Entry 9PAG (electron microscopy, 3.62 A resolution); this record covers chains G and H of the 12 polymer chains in the assembly.

== Chain G (and H) ==
Molecule: Syntaxin-1A
From: Rattus norvegicus
Notes: chain H of this document is another copy of the same molecule, construct and numbering; everything in this record applies to it too
Reference sequence: P32851 (STX1A_RAT); numbering as in UniProt (aligned over 1-267)
Sequence (267 residues; numbered 1 to 267; the number before each row is that of its first residue):
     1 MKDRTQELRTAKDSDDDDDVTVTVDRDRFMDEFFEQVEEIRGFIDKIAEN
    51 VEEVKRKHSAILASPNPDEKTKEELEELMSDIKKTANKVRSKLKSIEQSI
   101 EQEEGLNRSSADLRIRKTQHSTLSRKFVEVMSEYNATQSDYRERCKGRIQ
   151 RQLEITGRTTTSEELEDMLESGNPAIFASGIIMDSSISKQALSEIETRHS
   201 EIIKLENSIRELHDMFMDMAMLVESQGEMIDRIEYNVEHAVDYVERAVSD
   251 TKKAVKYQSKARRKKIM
Disordered / not traced: 1-196, 260-267 (chain H: 1-172, 260-267)
UniProt features mapped onto this chain:
  - site: K253, A254 (Microbial infection: Cleavage)
  - modified residue (Phosphoserine): S14, S64, S95, S188
  - cross-link (Glycyl lysine isopeptide (Lys-Gly)): K252 (interchain with G-Cter in SUMO), K253 (interchain with G-Cter in SUMO), K256 (interchain with G-Cter in SUMO)

== Interface between chain G and chain H ==
Residue-residue contacts - 22 pairs, chain G then chain H:
  I202(G) - E201(H)
  I209(G) - S208(H)
  I209(G) - I209(H)  hydrophobic
  L212(G) - L212(H)  hydrophobic
  H213(G) - S208(H)
  H213(G) - E211(H)
  F216(G) - M215(H)
  F216(G) - M219(H)  hydrophobic
  M217(G) - M215(H)  hydrophobic
  A220(G) - M219(H)
  V223(G) - Q226(H)  hydrogen bond (backbone-side chain)
  E224(G) - L222(H)
  Q226(G) - Q226(H)
  G227(G) - Q226(H)
  D231(G) - M229(H)
  E234(G) - M229(H)
  E234(G) - R232(H)  salt bridge
  V237(G) - I233(H)  hydrophobic
  E238(G) - N236(H)
  E245(G) - Y243(H)  hydrogen bond
  V248(G) - Y243(H)
  K252(G) - Y243(H)  hydrogen bond
Interface residues without a listed pair, chain G (23 interface residues in all): L205, E206, M219, I230, V241
Interface residues without a listed pair, chain H (18 interface residues in all): K204, L205, F216, A240

== Overview ==
The interface between chain G and chain H involves 23 residues on one side and 18 on the other, with 3
hydrogen bonds and 1 salt bridge. Among the polar pairs are E234(G)-R232(H), V223(G)-Q226(H) and
E245(G)-Y243(H).
Chain G and chain H are both Syntaxin-1A (Rattus norvegicus); the structure, 21bin20S complex
(NSF-alphaSNAP-2:1 syntaxin-1a:SNAP-25), non-hydrolyzing, class 7, was determined by electron microscopy
together with 9OJR, 9OJU, 9OJZ, 9OK3, 9OK5, 9OKC and 17 further entries from the same study.
